3MIN - chains A and B of the 4 polymer chains in the assembly; structure by X-ray diffraction, 2.03 A resolution.

== Chain A ==
Protein: Nitrogenase molybdenum iron protein
Source organism: Azotobacter vinelandii
Notes: EC 1.18.6.1
UniProtKB: P07328 (NIFD_AZOVI); residues 2-492 here correspond to UniProt positions 1-491 (UniProt number = residue number - 1)
Sequence (491 residues; each row starts with the number of its first residue):
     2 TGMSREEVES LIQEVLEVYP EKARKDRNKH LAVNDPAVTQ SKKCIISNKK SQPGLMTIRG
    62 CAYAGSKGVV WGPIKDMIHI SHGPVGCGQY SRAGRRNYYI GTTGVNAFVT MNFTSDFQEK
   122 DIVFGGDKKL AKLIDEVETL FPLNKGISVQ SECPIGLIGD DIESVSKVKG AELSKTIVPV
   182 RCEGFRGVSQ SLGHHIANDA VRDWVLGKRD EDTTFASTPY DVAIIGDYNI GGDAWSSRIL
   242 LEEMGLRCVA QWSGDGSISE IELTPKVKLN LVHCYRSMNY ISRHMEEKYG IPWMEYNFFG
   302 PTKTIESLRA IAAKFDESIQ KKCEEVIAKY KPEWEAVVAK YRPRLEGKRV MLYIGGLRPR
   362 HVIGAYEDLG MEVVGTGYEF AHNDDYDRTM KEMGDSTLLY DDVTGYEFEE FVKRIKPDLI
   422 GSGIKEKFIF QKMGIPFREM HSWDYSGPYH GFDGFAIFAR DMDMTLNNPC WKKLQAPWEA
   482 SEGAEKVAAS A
Unresolved in the structure: 2-4, 36-44, 481-492
Ion coordination: fe(8)-S(7) cluster Fe: Cys62, Cys88, Cys154 (shared with Cys70(B), Cys95(B), Cys153(B) of chain B); fe-mo-s cluster Fe: Cys275, His442 (together with 3-hydroxy-3-carboxy-adipic acid)
Residues lining bound ligands:
  - fe-mo-s cluster (CFM): Val70, Arg96, Gln191, His195, Tyr229, Ile231, Cys275, Ser278, Ile355, Gly356, Gly357, Leu358, Arg359, Pro360, Phe381, Met441, His442
  - fe(8)-S(7) cluster (CLF): Cys62, Tyr64, Pro85, Gly87, Cys88, Tyr91, Glu153, Cys154, Gly185
  - 3-hydroxy-3-carboxy-adipic acid (HCA): Ala65, Gly95, Arg96, Gln191, Gly424, Ile425, Lys426, Glu440, His442

== Chain B ==
Protein: Nitrogenase molybdenum iron protein
Source organism: Azotobacter vinelandii
Notes: EC 1.18.6.1
UniProtKB: P07329 (NIFK_AZOVI); residues 2-523 here correspond to UniProt positions 1-522 (UniProt number = residue number - 1)
Sequence (522 residues; each row starts with the number of its first residue):
     2 SQQVDKIKAS YPLFLDQDYK DMLAKKRDGF EEKYPQDKID EVFQWTTTKE YQELNFQREA
    62 LTVNPAKACQ PLGAVLCALG FEKTMPYVHG SQGCVAYFRS YFNRHFREPV SCVSDSMTED
   122 AAVFGGQQNM KDGLQNCKAT YKPDMIAVST TCMAEVIGDD LNAFINNSKK EGFIPDEFPV
   182 PFAHTPSFVG SHVTGWDNMF EGIARYFTLK SMDDKVVGSN KKINIVPGFE TYLGNFRVIK
   242 RMLSEMGVGY SLLSDPEEVL DTPADGQFRM YAGGTTQEEM KDAPNALNTV LLQPWHLEKT
   302 KKFVEGTWKH EVPKLNIPMG LDWTDEFLMK VSEISGQPIP ASLTKERGRL VDMMTDSHTW
   362 LHGKRFALWG DPDFVMGLVK FLLELGCEPV HILCHNGNKR WKKAVDAILA ASPYGKNATV
   422 YIGKDLWHLR SLVFTDKPDF MIGNSYGKFI QRDTLHKGKE FEVPLIRIGF PIFDRHHLHR
   482 STTLGYEGAM QILTTLVNSI LERLDEETRG MQATDYNHDL VR
Ion coordination: fe(8)-S(7) cluster Fe: Cys70, Cys95, Cys153 (shared with Cys62(A), Cys88(A), Cys154(A) of chain A); Ca2+ site 1: Arg108, Glu109 (shared with 2 residues of chain D); Ca2+ site 2: Asp353, Asp357 (shared with 2 residues of chain D)
Residues lining bound ligands: fe(8)-S(7) cluster (CLF): Cys70, Pro72, Ser92, Gly94, Cys95, Tyr98, Phe99, Thr152, Cys153, Ser188

== How chain A and chain B interact ==
Contacting residue pairs - 200 pairs, chain A then chain B:
  Val19(A) - Ala140(B)
  Val19(A) - Lys143(B)
  Tyr20(A) - Thr141(B)
  Pro21(A) - Gln136(B)
  Pro21(A) - Asn137(B)
  Pro21(A) - Ala140(B)
  Lys23(A) - Asp133(B)  salt bridge
  Ala24(A) - Asn137(B)
  Ser52(A) - Gln93(B)  hydrogen bond
  Ser52(A) - Ser117(B)
  Pro54(A) - Ser115(B)
  Pro54(A) - Asp116(B)
  Pro54(A) - Asn130(B)
  Pro54(A) - Gly134(B)
  Pro54(A) - Asn137(B)  hydrogen bond (backbone-side chain)
  Gly55(A) - Val114(B)
  Gly55(A) - Ser115(B)  hydrogen bond (backbone-backbone)
  Gly55(A) - Asp116(B)
  Gly55(A) - Gly134(B)
  Gly55(A) - Cys138(B)
  Gly55(A) - Tyr142(B)
  Leu56(A) - Asn137(B)
  Leu56(A) - Thr141(B)
  Leu56(A) - Tyr142(B)  hydrogen bond (backbone-side chain)
  Met57(A) - Met86(B)  hydrophobic
  Met57(A) - Arg100(B)
  Met57(A) - Cys113(B)
  Met57(A) - Val114(B)  hydrophobic
  Met57(A) - Tyr142(B)
  Thr58(A) - Gln93(B)
  Thr58(A) - Arg100(B)
  Arg60(A) - Gln93(B)
  Arg60(A) - Ala97(B)
  Gly61(A) - Gln93(B)  hydrogen bond (backbone-side chain)
  Gly61(A) - Gly94(B)
  Cys62(A) - Gly94(B)
  Tyr64(A) - Tyr98(B)
  Ala65(A) - Tyr98(B)
  Lys76(A) - Glu32(B)  salt bridge
  Pro85(A) - Ser188(B)
  Val86(A) - Pro66(B)  hydrophobic
  Val86(A) - Ala69(B)
  Val86(A) - Cys70(B)
  Gly87(A) - Cys70(B)
  Gln90(A) - Pro66(B)  hydrogen bond (side chain-backbone)
  Gln90(A) - Lys68(B)  hydrogen bond (side chain-backbone)
  Gln90(A) - Tyr102(B)
  Gln90(A) - Tyr447(B)
  Tyr91(A) - Ala69(B)
  Tyr91(A) - Cys70(B)  hydrogen bond (side chain-backbone)
  Tyr91(A) - Leu73(B)
  Tyr91(A) - Tyr98(B)  hydrophobic
  Tyr91(A) - Phe99(B)  hydrophobic
  Tyr91(A) - Tyr102(B)  hydrophobic
  Ser92(A) - Tyr98(B)
  Arg93(A) - Asn65(B)  hydrogen bond
  Arg93(A) - Tyr447(B)
  Arg93(A) - Phe450(B)
  Gly95(A) - Arg105(B)
  Tyr99(A) - Ser11(B)
  Ile101(A) - Leu24(B)  hydrophobic
  Thr103(A) - Ile40(B)
  Thr104(A) - Arg453(B)
  Thr104(A) - Asp454(B)
  Gly105(A) - Trp428(B)
  Val106(A) - Ile40(B)
  Val106(A) - Val43(B)  hydrophobic
  Val106(A) - Phe44(B)  hydrophobic
  Asn107(A) - Lys34(B)
  Asn107(A) - Ile40(B)
  Met112(A) - Val64(B)  hydrophobic
  Met112(A) - Asn65(B)
  Met112(A) - Trp428(B)  hydrophobic
  Asn113(A) - Thr63(B)
  Asn113(A) - Val64(B)
  Asn113(A) - Asn65(B)  hydrogen bond (backbone-backbone)
  Asn113(A) - Pro66(B)
  Phe114(A) - Thr63(B)
  Phe114(A) - Val64(B)  hydrophobic
  Thr115(A) - Ala61(B)
  Thr115(A) - Thr63(B)  hydrogen bond (backbone-backbone)
  Ser116(A) - Ala61(B)
  Asp117(A) - Thr63(B)
  Asp117(A) - Lys68(B)  salt bridge
  Phe118(A) - Phe189(B)
  Gln119(A) - Lys68(B)
  Gln119(A) - Phe189(B)
  Glu120(A) - Phe189(B)  hydrogen bond (backbone-backbone)
  Ile123(A) - Phe189(B)  hydrophobic
  Lys130(A) - Ala61(B)
  Lys133(A) - Glu60(B)
  Lys133(A) - Ala61(B)
  Leu134(A) - Ala61(B)
  Leu134(A) - Leu62(B)
  Glu137(A) - Arg59(B)
  Glu137(A) - Glu60(B)  hydrogen bond (side chain-backbone)
  Glu137(A) - Ala61(B)  hydrogen bond (side chain-backbone)
  Glu137(A) - Leu62(B)  hydrogen bond (side chain-backbone)
  Val138(A) - Leu62(B)  hydrophobic
  Thr140(A) - Trp46(B)
  Leu141(A) - Tyr52(B)  hydrogen bond (backbone-side chain)
  Leu141(A) - Asn56(B)
  Leu141(A) - Arg59(B)
  Phe142(A) - Tyr52(B)
  Phe142(A) - Trp428(B)  hydrophobic
  Pro143(A) - Trp46(B)
  Leu144(A) - Tyr35(B)
  Leu144(A) - Val43(B)  hydrophobic
  Lys146(A) - Glu32(B)  hydrogen bond (side chain-backbone)
  Lys146(A) - Glu33(B)  hydrogen bond (side chain-backbone)
  Lys146(A) - Tyr35(B)
  Cys154(A) - Ser92(B)  hydrogen bond
  Pro155(A) - Cys153(B)  hydrophobic
  Leu158(A) - Ala123(B)  hydrophobic
  Leu158(A) - Met154(B)  hydrophobic
  Leu158(A) - Val157(B)  hydrophobic
  Leu158(A) - Ile158(B)  hydrophobic
  Phe186(A) - Thr119(B)
  Phe186(A) - Glu120(B)  hydrogen bond (backbone-backbone)
  Phe186(A) - Met154(B)  hydrophobic
  Arg187(A) - Glu120(B)  salt bridge
  Gly188(A) - Thr119(B)
  Val189(A) - Gln93(B)  hydrogen bond (backbone-side chain)
  Arg210(A) - Glu33(B)  salt bridge
  Gly232(A) - Ser11(B)
  Gly232(A) - Phe15(B)
  Gly233(A) - Phe15(B)
  Trp236(A) - Phe15(B)  hydrophobic
  Trp236(A) - Tyr20(B)
  Trp236(A) - Met23(B)
  Trp236(A) - Leu24(B)
  Ser237(A) - Tyr20(B)
  Arg239(A) - Met23(B)
  Arg239(A) - Lys27(B)
  Arg239(A) - Phe31(B)
  Ile240(A) - Asp19(B)
  Ile240(A) - Tyr20(B)  hydrophobic
  Ile240(A) - Met23(B)  hydrogen bond (backbone-side chain)
  Arg248(A) - Phe31(B)
  Cys249(A) - Phe31(B)
  Val250(A) - Phe31(B)
  Gln252(A) - Lys27(B)
  Asp256(A) - Lys27(B)  salt bridge
  Ser258(A) - Phe31(B)
  Ser258(A) - Glu32(B)
  Ser260(A) - Phe31(B)  hydrogen bond (side chain-backbone)
  Ser260(A) - Glu32(B)  hydrogen bond (side chain-backbone)
  Ser260(A) - Glu33(B)
  Glu261(A) - Lys27(B)  salt bridge
  Glu261(A) - Phe31(B)
  Glu261(A) - Glu32(B)
  Leu264(A) - Phe31(B)
  Glu334(A) - Ser2(B)
  Glu334(A) - Gln3(B)  hydrogen bond (side chain-backbone)
  Ala337(A) - Val5(B)
  Val338(A) - Val5(B)
  Lys341(A) - Val5(B)
  Tyr342(A) - Ile8(B)
  Gly406(A) - Tyr142(B)  hydrogen bond (backbone-side chain)
  Tyr407(A) - Thr141(B)
  Tyr407(A) - Tyr142(B)  hydrogen bond (backbone-side chain)
  Glu410(A) - Phe269(B)
  Ile425(A) - Ser101(B)
  Ile425(A) - Asn104(B)
  Ile425(A) - Arg105(B)
  Lys426(A) - Ala97(B)
  Lys426(A) - Arg100(B)
  Lys426(A) - Ser101(B)
  Lys426(A) - Asn104(B)
  Phe429(A) - Asn104(B)
  Phe429(A) - Arg108(B)
  Phe429(A) - Glu109(B)
  Phe429(A) - Pro110(B)
  Ile430(A) - Pro110(B)
  Ile430(A) - Phe269(B)  hydrophobic
  Lys433(A) - Glu109(B)  salt bridge
  Lys433(A) - Pro110(B)
  Lys433(A) - Thr263(B)  hydrogen bond (side chain-backbone)
  Lys433(A) - Asp266(B)
  Lys433(A) - Gly267(B)  hydrogen bond (backbone-backbone)
  Lys433(A) - Gln268(B)  hydrogen bond (backbone-backbone)
  Met434(A) - Gly267(B)
  Met434(A) - Phe269(B)
  Gly448(A) - Ala10(B)
  Gly448(A) - Ser11(B)  hydrogen bond (backbone-backbone)
  Pro449(A) - Ser11(B)
  Pro449(A) - Phe15(B)  hydrophobic
  Asp454(A) - Ser2(B)  hydrogen bond (side chain-backbone)
  Asp454(A) - Gln3(B)  hydrogen bond (backbone-side chain)
  Asp454(A) - Tyr20(B)  hydrogen bond
  Ala457(A) - Gln3(B)
  Ala457(A) - Ile8(B)
  Ile458(A) - Gln3(B)
  Ile458(A) - Ile8(B)  hydrophobic
  Ile458(A) - Lys9(B)
  Ile458(A) - Ala10(B)  hydrophobic
  Arg461(A) - Ile8(B)
  Leu475(A) - Ala265(B)
  Leu475(A) - Asp266(B)
  Leu475(A) - Gly267(B)
Also at the interface, not in a pair above, chain A (110 interface residues in all): Ile59, Asp77, Ile81, Cys88, Gly102, Thr111, Gly185, Ser190, Phe216, Lys330, Tyr331, Thr405, Gln432
Also at the interface, not in a pair above, chain B (99 interface residues in all): Asp6, Leu14, Lys39, Leu55, Gln58, Ala67, Ser112, Val190, Gly191, Pro264, Met271, His396, Leu427

== Summary ==
110 residues of chain A face 99 of chain B across their interface, with 34 hydrogen bonds and 8 salt bridges.
Polar pairs include Lys23(A)-Asp133(B), Lys76(A)-Glu32(B) and Asp117(A)-Lys68(B). Fe(8)-S(7) cluster is bound
between chain A and chain B.
Chain A is Nitrogenase molybdenum iron protein and chain B is Nitrogenase molybdenum iron protein, both from
Azotobacter vinelandii; the structure, Nitrogenase mofe protein from azotobacter vinelandii, oxidized state,
was determined by X-ray diffraction together with 2MIN from the same study.
